PDB entry 7Q13 | electron microscopy, 3.00 A resolution | chains A and D of the 8 polymer chains in the assembly

# Chain A (and D)
Molecule: Glycogen [starch] synthase, muscle
Source organism: Homo sapiens
Notes: EC 2.4.1.11; chain D of this document is another copy of the same molecule, construct and numbering; everything in this record applies to it too
UniProt: P13807 (GYS1_HUMAN); residues 1-737 here = UniProt positions 1-737
Amino-acid sequence (737 residues; numbered 1 to 737; the number before each row is that of its first residue):
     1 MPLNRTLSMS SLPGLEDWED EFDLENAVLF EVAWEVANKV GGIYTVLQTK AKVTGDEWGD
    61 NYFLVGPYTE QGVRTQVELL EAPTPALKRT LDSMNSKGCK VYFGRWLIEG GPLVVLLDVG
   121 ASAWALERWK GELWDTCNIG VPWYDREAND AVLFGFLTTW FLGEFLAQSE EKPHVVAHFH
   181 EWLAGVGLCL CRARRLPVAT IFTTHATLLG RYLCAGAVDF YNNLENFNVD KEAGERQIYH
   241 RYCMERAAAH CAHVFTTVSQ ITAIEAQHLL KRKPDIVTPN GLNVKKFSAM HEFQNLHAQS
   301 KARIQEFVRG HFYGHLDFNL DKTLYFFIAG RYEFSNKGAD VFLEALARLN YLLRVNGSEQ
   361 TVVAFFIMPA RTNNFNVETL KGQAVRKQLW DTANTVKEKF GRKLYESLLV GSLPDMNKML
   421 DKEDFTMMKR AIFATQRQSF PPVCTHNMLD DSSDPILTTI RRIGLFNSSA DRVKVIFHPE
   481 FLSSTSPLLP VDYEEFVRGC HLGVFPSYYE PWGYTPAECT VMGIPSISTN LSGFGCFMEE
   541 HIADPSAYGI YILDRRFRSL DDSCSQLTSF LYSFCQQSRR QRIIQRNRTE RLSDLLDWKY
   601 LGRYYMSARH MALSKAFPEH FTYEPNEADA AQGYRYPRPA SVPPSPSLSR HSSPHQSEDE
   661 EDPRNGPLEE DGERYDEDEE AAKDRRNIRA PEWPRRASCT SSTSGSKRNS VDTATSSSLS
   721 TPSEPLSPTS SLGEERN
Disordered / not traced: 1-28, 619-737
UniProt features mapped onto this chain:
  - binding site (UDP): Lys39, Arg331, Thr515
  - binding site (UDP-alpha-D-glucose): His205, Arg211, Arg331, Glu510, Trp512, Gly513
  - binding site (alpha-D-glucose 6-phosphate): His291, Glu292, Gln294, His297, Lys301, His501, Arg582, Arg586
  - modified residue: Ser8 (Phosphoserine), Ser11 (Phosphoserine), Ser412 (Phosphoserine), Ser641 (Phosphoserine), Ser645 (Phosphoserine), Ser649 (Phosphoserine), Ser652 (Phosphoserine), Ser653 (Phosphoserine), Ser657 (Phosphoserine), Ser698 (Phosphoserine), Thr700 (Phosphothreonine), Ser710 (Phosphoserine), Thr721 (Phosphothreonine), Ser727 (Phosphoserine), Ser731 (Phosphoserine)
Residues lining bound ligands:
  - 6-O-phosphono-alpha-D-glucopyranose (G6P), molecule 1: Ala289, His291, Glu292
  - 6-O-phosphono-alpha-D-glucopyranose (G6P), molecule 2: Gln294, His297, Ala298, Lys301, His501, Arg579, Arg582, Ile583, Arg586
  - alpha-D-glucopyranose (GLC): Gly42, Ile43, Glu181, His205, Ala206, Arg211, Val258, Asn280, Arg331, Glu510, Pro511, Trp512, Gly513, Tyr514
  - UDP (uridine-5'-diphosphate): Lys39, Gly41, Gly42, Thr45, Arg211, Ala329, Gly330, Arg331, Lys337, Ile367, Phe481, Leu482, Tyr493, Gly513, Tyr514, Thr515, Glu518
From the paper describing this entry:
  - binding site for 6-O-phosphono-alpha-D-glucopyranose: His291, Glu292, Gln294, Lys301, His501, Arg579, Arg582, Arg586
  - conformationally variable residues (order/disorder transition): Met290 to Glu292
  - binding site for UDP: Gly41, Arg331, Lys337, Ile367, Phe481, Tyr493, Glu518
  - binding site for alpha-D-glucopyranose: His205, Ala206, Arg211, Glu510, Pro511, Trp512, Gly513, Tyr514
  - mutagenesis - R582A/R586A: abolished binding to 6-O-phosphono-alpha-D-glucopyranose
  - self-association interface (contacts with another copy of this molecule); pairs are residue here / residue on that copy: Met290-Ile583 (hydrophobic contact), Ile584-Met290 (hydrophobic contact)

# Interface between chain A and chain D
Residue-residue contacts (46):
  Arg309(A) - Glu406(D)  salt bridge
  Arg309(A) - Leu409(D)
  Leu316(A) - Leu409(D)  hydrophobic
  Arg386(A) - Tyr405(D)
  Leu389(A) - Leu408(D)
  Trp390(A) - Tyr405(D)  hydrophobic
  Ala393(A) - Leu404(D)
  Ala393(A) - Tyr405(D)  hydrophobic
  Ala393(A) - Leu408(D)  hydrophobic
  Val396(A) - Phe400(D)
  Val396(A) - Leu404(D)  hydrophobic
  Lys397(A) - Lys397(D)
  Lys397(A) - Gly401(D)
  Phe400(A) - Val396(D)
  Phe400(A) - Phe400(D)  hydrophobic
  Gly401(A) - Lys397(D)
  Leu404(A) - Ala393(D)
  Leu404(A) - Val396(D)  hydrophobic
  Leu404(A) - Met428(D)  hydrophobic
  Tyr405(A) - Arg386(D)
  Tyr405(A) - Trp390(D)  hydrophobic
  Glu406(A) - Arg309(D)  salt bridge
  Leu408(A) - Leu389(D)
  Leu408(A) - Ala393(D)  hydrophobic
  Leu408(A) - Ile432(D)  hydrophobic
  Leu409(A) - Arg309(D)
  Leu409(A) - Leu316(D)  hydrophobic
  Gly411(A) - Ile432(D)
  Ser412(A) - Ile432(D)
  Leu413(A) - Phe425(D)  hydrophobic
  Leu413(A) - Met428(D)  hydrophobic
  Leu413(A) - Lys429(D)
  Leu413(A) - Ile432(D)
  Pro414(A) - Phe425(D)
  Met416(A) - Met416(D)
  Met416(A) - Leu420(D)  hydrophobic
  Leu420(A) - Met416(D)  hydrophobic
  Phe425(A) - Leu413(D)  hydrophobic
  Phe425(A) - Pro414(D)
  Met428(A) - Leu404(D)  hydrophobic
  Met428(A) - Leu413(D)  hydrophobic
  Lys429(A) - Leu413(D)
  Ile432(A) - Leu408(D)  hydrophobic
  Ile432(A) - Gly411(D)
  Ile432(A) - Ser412(D)
  Ile432(A) - Leu413(D)
Also at the interface, not in a pair above, chain A (29 interface residues in all): Thr392, Glu398, Val410, Asn417
Also at the interface, not in a pair above, chain D (29 interface residues in all): Thr392, Glu398, Val410, Asn417

# In short
Chain A and chain D each contribute 29 residues to their interface, with 2 salt bridges. Its one salt-bridged
contact is Arg309(A)-Glu406(D). Chain A binds 6-O-phosphono-alpha-D-glucopyranose, UDP and
alpha-D-glucopyranose. From the paper: a binding site for 6-O-phosphono-alpha-D-glucopyranose at His291(A),
Glu292(A) and Gln294(A) among others; R582A/R586A of chain A abolish binding to
6-O-phosphono-alpha-D-glucopyranose.
Chain A and chain D are both Glycogen [starch] synthase, muscle (Homo sapiens); the structure, Human GYS1-GYG1
complex activated state bound to glucose-6-phosphate, uridine diphosphate, and glucose, was determined by
electron microscopy together with 7Q0B, 7Q0S and 7Q12 from the same study.
